PDB entry 7TK0 | electron microscopy, 4.40 A resolution (low resolution: residue-level contacts below are approximate; hydrogen-bond / salt-bridge calls are withheld) | chains 4 and 5 of the 27 polymer chains in the assembly

== Chain 4 (and 5) ==
Molecule: ATP synthase subunit 9
From: Saccharomyces cerevisiae
Notes: chain 5 of this document is another copy of the same molecule, construct and numbering; everything in this record applies to it too
UniProt: A0A0G3F489 (A0A0G3F489_YEASX); residues 1-76 here = UniProt positions 1-76
Sequence (76 residues; numbered 1 to 76; the number before each row is that of its first residue):
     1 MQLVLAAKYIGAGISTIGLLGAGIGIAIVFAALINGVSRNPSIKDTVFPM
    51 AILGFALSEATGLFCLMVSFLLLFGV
Not modelled in the structure: 76

== Interface between chain 4 and chain 5 ==
Residue-residue contacts (7; chain 4 residue first):
  Gly11(4) - Gly13(5)
  Ile14(4) - Gly13(5)
  Ser15(4) - Gly13(5)
  Gly18(4) - Thr16(5)
  Gly18(4) - Leu20(5)
  Gly21(4) - Leu20(5)
  Gly21(4) - Ile24(5)
Interface residues without a listed pair, chain 4 (9 interface residues in all): Ala7, Gly25, Ile28, Val29
Interface residues without a listed pair, chain 5 (10 interface residues in all): Tyr9, Ile10, Ile17, Gly23, Ala27, Ala31

== Overview ==
9 residues of chain 4 face 10 of chain 5 across their interface.
Both chains are ATP synthase subunit 9 (Saccharomyces cerevisiae). Entry 7TK0 (Yeast ATP synthase State
1catalytic(c) without exogenous ATP backbone model) was determined by electron microscopy together with 7TJS,
7TJT, 7TJU, 7TJV, 7TJW, 7TJX and 30 further entries from the same study.
